1RVD - chain A; structure by X-ray diffraction, 1.90 A resolution.

== Chain A ==
Protein: Transforming protein P21/H-ras-1
Source organism: Homo sapiens
Notes: fragment: catalytic domain, residues 1 - 166
UniProtKB: P01112 (RASH_HUMAN); residue numbers follow UniProt; this construct covers 1-166
Sequence (166 residues; row label = number of the first residue in the row):
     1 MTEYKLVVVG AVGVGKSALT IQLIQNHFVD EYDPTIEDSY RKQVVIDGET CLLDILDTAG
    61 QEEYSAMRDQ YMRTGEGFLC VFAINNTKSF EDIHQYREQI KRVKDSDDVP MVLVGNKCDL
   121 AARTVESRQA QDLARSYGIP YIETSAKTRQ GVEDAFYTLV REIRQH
Unresolved in the structure: 32-37
Sequence notes: engineered mutation Val-12 (Gly in P01112)
Bound ions: Mg2+: Ser-17 (together with dabp-gppnhp)
Ligand contacts: dabp-gppnhp (DBG; 3-aminobenzophenone-4-yl-aminohydroxyphosphinylaminophosphonic acid-guanylate ester): Ala-11, Val-12, Gly-13, Val-14, Gly-15, Lys-16, Ser-17, Ala-18, Phe-28, Val-29, Asp-30, Glu-31, Thr-58, Gly-60, Asn-116, Lys-117, Asp-119, Leu-120, Ser-145, Ala-146, Lys-147
UniProt features mapped onto this chain:
  - region: His-166 (Hypervariable region)
  - motif: Tyr-32 to Tyr-40 (Effector region)
  - binding site (GTP): Gly-13 to Ala-18, Val-29 to Thr-35, Ala-59, Gly-60, Asn-116 to Asp-119, Ser-145 to Lys-147
  - modified residue: Met-1 (N-acetylmethionine), Thr-2 (N-acetylthreonine), Cys-118 (S-nitrosocysteine)
  - glycosylation: Thr-35 (Microbial infection: O-linked (Glc) threonine)
  - natural variant: Val-12 (G12V: In CSTLO, bladder carcinoma and CMEMS; this construct carries the variant), Gly-13 (G13C: In CSTLO; G13D: In CSTLO; G13R: In SFM), Gln-22 (Q22K: In CMEMS), Glu-37 (E37EE: In CSTLO), Thr-58 (T58I: In CSTLO), Gln-61 (Q61K: In NMTC2; Q61L: In melanoma), Glu-63 (E63K: In CMEMS), Ser-89 (S89C: Found in a patient with severe fetal hydrops and pleural effusion; uncertain significance), Lys-117 (K117R: In CSTLO), Ala-146 (A146T: In CSTLO; A146V: In CSTLO)
  - mutagenesis: Ser-17 (S17N: Dominant negative. Prevents PLCE1 EGF-induced recruitment to plasma membrane. No effect on subcellular location of isoform 2), Asn-26 (N26G: Loss of interaction with PLCE1; when associated with V-12), Val-29 (V29A: No effect on interaction with PLCE1; when associated with V-12), Tyr-32 (Y32F: Loss of interaction and recruitment to plasma membrane of PLCE1; when associated with V-12), Pro-34 (P34G: No effect on interaction with PLCE1; when associated with V-12), Thr-35 (T35S: Loss of interaction with PLCE1; when associated with V-12), Glu-37 (E37G: No effect on interaction with PLCE1; when associated with V-12), Asp-38 (D38N: No effect on interaction with PLCE1; when associated with V-12), Ser-39 (S39C: No effect on interaction with PLCE1; when associated with V-12), Ala-59 (A59T: Loss of GTPase activity and creation of an autophosphorylation site), Gln-61 (Q61I: Moderately increased transformation of cultured cell lines; Q61R: Promotes interaction with SHOC2 and PP1C; Q61V: Strongly increased transformation of cultured cell lines), Ala-83 (A83T: GTP-binding activity reduced by factor of 30), 4 further mutagenesis entries in UniProt
From the paper describing this entry:
  - binding site for dabp-gppnhp: Val-12, Gly-13
  - conformationally variable residues (order/disorder transition, side-chain flip): Val-12, Asp-30 to Glu-37, Glu-62 to Tyr-64
  - mutagenesis - G12V (110-fold): increased catalytic activity on DABP-GTP
  - mutagenesis - G12V (0.0024 min-1), Q61A (0.001 min-1): decreased catalytic activity on GTP
  - mutagenesis - Y32W/Q61L, Y32W/Q61N, Q61A (0.18 min-1): unchanged catalytic activity on DABP-GTP

== Summary ==
Bound to chain A: dabp-gppnhp. Curated annotation (UniProt) lists 22 GTP-binding residues and 17 mutagenesis
sites. From the paper: a binding site for dabp-gppnhp at Val-12 and Gly-13; G12V and Q61A reduce catalytic
activity on GTP; 4 substitutions were tested in all.
Chain A is Transforming protein P21/H-ras-1 (Homo sapiens); the structure, H-ras complexed with
diaminobenzophenone-beta,gamma-imido-GTP, was determined by X-ray diffraction together with 1CLU from the same
study.
